PDB entry 7M8Q | X-ray diffraction, 2.08 A resolution | chains D and E of the 8 polymer chains in the assembly

# Chain D
Name: Methane monooxygenase regulatory protein B
From: Methylosinus trichosporium OB3b
UniProtKB: A0A2D2D0T8 (A0A2D2D0T8_METTR); residues 2-138 here = UniProt positions 2-138
Amino-acid sequence (137 residues; numbered 2 to 138; the number before each row is that of its first residue):
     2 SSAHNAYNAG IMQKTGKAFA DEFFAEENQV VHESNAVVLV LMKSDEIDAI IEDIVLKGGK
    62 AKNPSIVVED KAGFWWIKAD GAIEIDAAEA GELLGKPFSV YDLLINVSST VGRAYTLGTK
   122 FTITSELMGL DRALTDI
Not modelled in the structure: 2, 135-138
Modified residues: Trp76 (fluorotryptophane; FTR); Trp77 (fluorotryptophane; FTR)

# Chain E
Name: Methane monooxygenase component A alpha chain
From: Methylosinus trichosporium OB3b
UniProtKB: A0A2D2D5X0 (A0A2D2D5X0_METTR); residues 12-526 here = UniProt positions 12-526
Amino-acid sequence (515 residues; each row starts with the number of its first residue):
    12 DALKVNRAPV GVEPQEVHKW LQSFNWDFKE NRTKYPTKYH MANETKEQFK VIAKEYARME
    72 AAKDERQFGT LLDGLTRLGA GNKVHPRWGE TMKVISNFLE VGEYNAIAAS AMLWDSATAA
   132 EQKNGYLAQV LDEIRHTHQC AFINHYYSKH YHDPAGHNDA RRTRAIGPLW KGMKRVFADG
   192 FISGDAVECS VNLQLVGEAC FTNPLIVAVT EWASANGDEI TPTVFLSVET DELRHMANGY
   252 QTVVSIANDP ASAKFLNTDL NNAFWTQQKY FTPVLGYLFE YGSKFKVEPW VKTWNRWVYE
   312 DWGGIWIGRL GKYGVESPAS LRDAKRDAYW AHHDLALAAY AMWPLGFARL ALPDEEDQAW
   372 FEANYPGWAD HYGKIFNEWK KLGYEDPKSG FIPYQWLLAN GHDVYIDRVS QVPFIPSLAK
   432 GTGSLRVHEF NGKKHSLTDD WGERQWLIEP ERYECHNVFE QYEGRELSEV IAEGHGVRSD
   492 GKTLIAQPHT RGDNLWTLED IKRAGCVFPD PLAKF
Bound ions: Fe ion site 1: Glu114, Glu144, His147 (together with benzoic acid); Fe ion site 2: Glu144, Glu209, Glu243, His246 (together with benzoic acid)
Residues lining bound ligands: benzoic acid (BEZ): Leu110, Glu114, Ala117, Glu144, His147, Phe188, Phe192, Leu204, Gly208, Glu209, Thr213, Leu216, Glu243, His246

# Chain D / chain E interface
Contacting residue pairs (13):
  Met43(D) with Asp84(E); Arg88(E)
  Lys44(D) with Arg88(E), hydrogen bond (backbone-side chain)
  Ser45(D) with Leu83(E); Thr87(E)
  Asp46(D) with Leu83(E), hydrogen bond (backbone-backbone); Thr87(E); Lys160(E), salt bridge; His161(E), salt bridge
  Glu47(D) with Leu83(E)
  Asp49(D) with Thr87(E)
  Gly74(D) with Arg88(E)
  Lys97(D) with Leu83(E)
Other interface residues (no listed pair), chain D (9 interface residues in all): Ala73
Other interface residues (no listed pair), chain E (7 interface residues in all): Tyr157

# Overview
9 residues of chain D face 7 of chain E across their interface; the contacts include 2 hydrogen bonds and 2
salt bridges. Among the polar pairs are Asp46(D)-Lys160(E), Asp46(D)-His161(E) and Lys44(D)-Arg88(E). Ligands
of chain E: benzoic acid.
Chain D is Methane monooxygenase regulatory protein B and chain E is Methane monooxygenase component A alpha
chain, both from Methylosinus trichosporium OB3b; the structure, Complex structure of Methane monooxygenase
hydroxylase and regulatory subunit with fluorosubstituted tryptophans, was determined by X-ray diffraction,
deposited together with 7M8R.
